8Z3K - chains A and C of the 8 polymer chains in the assembly; structure by electron microscopy, 3.19 A resolution.

== Chain A (and C) ==
Molecule: Adenosine deaminase domain-containing protein
Organism: Limisphaera ngatamarikiensis
Notes: chain C of this document is another copy of the same molecule, construct and numbering; everything in this record applies to it too
UniProt: A0A6M1RED6 (A0A6M1RED6_9BACT); residues 1-629 here = UniProt positions 1-629
Sequence (635 residues; row label = number of the first residue in the row):
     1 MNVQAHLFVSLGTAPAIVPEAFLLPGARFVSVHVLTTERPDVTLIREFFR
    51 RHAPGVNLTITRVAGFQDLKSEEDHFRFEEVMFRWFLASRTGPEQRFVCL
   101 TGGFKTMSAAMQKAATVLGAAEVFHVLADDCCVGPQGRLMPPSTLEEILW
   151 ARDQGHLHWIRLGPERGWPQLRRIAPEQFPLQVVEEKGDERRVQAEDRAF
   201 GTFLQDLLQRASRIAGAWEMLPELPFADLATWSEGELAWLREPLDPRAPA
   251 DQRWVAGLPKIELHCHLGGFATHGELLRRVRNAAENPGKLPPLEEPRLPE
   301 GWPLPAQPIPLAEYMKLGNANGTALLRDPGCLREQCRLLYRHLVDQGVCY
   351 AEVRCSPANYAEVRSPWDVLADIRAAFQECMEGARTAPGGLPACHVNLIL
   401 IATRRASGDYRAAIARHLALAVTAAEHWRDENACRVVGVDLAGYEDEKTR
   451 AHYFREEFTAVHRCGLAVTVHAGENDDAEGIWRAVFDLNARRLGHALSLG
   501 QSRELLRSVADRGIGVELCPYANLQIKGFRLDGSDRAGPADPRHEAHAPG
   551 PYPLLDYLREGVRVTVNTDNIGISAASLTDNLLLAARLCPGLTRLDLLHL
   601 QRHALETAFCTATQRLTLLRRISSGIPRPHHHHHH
Disordered / not traced: 1, 534-548, 630-635 (chain C: 1, 533-547, 630-635)
Construct notes: expression tag (630-635)

== Chain A / chain C interface ==
Pairs across the interface (5; chain A residue first):
  Ala478(A) - Asp409(C)
  Glu479(A) - Arg411(C)
  Ser502(A) - Asp409(C)  hydrogen bond
  Glu504(A) - Asp409(C)
  Glu504(A) - Ala412(C)
Interface residues without a listed pair, chain A (5 interface residues in all): Leu505
Interface residues without a listed pair, chain C (5 interface residues in all): Gly408, Arg416

== Overview ==
The chain A/chain C interface involves 5 residues from each chain, with 1 hydrogen bond. Its one
hydrogen-bonded contact is Ser502(A)-Asp409(C).
Chain A and chain C are both Adenosine deaminase domain-containing protein (Limisphaera ngatamarikiensis); the
structure, The structure of type III CRISPR-associated deaminase in complex 2cA6-2ATP, was determined by
electron microscopy (same publication as 8Z3P, 8Z3R and 8Z40).
